6AVG - chains G and P of the 5 polymer chains in the assembly; structure by X-ray diffraction, 2.60 A resolution.

[Chain G]
Protein: HLA class I histocompatibility antigen, B-7 alpha chain
From: Homo sapiens
UniProtKB: P01889 (1B07_HUMAN); residues -23 to 338 here correspond to UniProt positions 1-362 (UniProt number = residue number + 24)
Amino-acid sequence (362 residues; row label = number of the first residue in the row; numbers below 1 keep their minus sign (Met-23 is residue -23)):
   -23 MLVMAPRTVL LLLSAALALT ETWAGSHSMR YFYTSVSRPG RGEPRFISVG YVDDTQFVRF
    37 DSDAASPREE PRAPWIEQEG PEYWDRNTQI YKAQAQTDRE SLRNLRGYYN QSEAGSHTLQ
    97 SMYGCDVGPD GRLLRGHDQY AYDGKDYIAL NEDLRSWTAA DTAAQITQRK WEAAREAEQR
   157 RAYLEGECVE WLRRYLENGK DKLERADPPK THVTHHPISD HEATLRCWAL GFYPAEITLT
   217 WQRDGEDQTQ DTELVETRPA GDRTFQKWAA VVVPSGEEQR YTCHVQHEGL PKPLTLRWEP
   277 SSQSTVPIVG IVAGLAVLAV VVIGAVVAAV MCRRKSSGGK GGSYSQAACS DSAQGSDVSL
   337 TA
Disordered / not traced: -23 to 0, 196-197, 275-338
Swiss-Prot annotation at these positions:
  - region: Val-21 to Leu-13 (VL9 epitope), Glu275 to Val285 (Connecting peptide)
  - motif: Ser77 to Gly83 (Bw6 motif)
  - binding site (a peptide antigen): Asn63, Tyr84, Thr143, Lys146, Glu152, Tyr159, Tyr171
  - glycosylation: Asn86 (N-linked (GlcNAc...) asparagine)
Disulfide bonds: Cys101-Cys164, Cys203-Cys259

[Chain P]
Protein: Ala-pro-arg-gly-pro-his-gly-gly-ala-ala-ser-gly-leu
Amino-acid sequence (13 residues; numbered 1 to 13; the number before each row is that of its first residue):
     1 APRGPHGGAA SGL

[Chain G / chain P interface]
Contacting residue pairs (40; chain G residue first):
  Tyr7(G) - Ala1(P)  hydrogen bond (side chain-backbone)
  Tyr7(G) - Pro2(P)
  Tyr9(G) - Pro2(P)
  Tyr59(G) - Ala1(P)
  Arg62(G) - Ala1(P)
  Arg62(G) - Pro2(P)  hydrogen bond (side chain-backbone)
  Arg62(G) - Gly4(P)
  Asn63(G) - Ala1(P)
  Asn63(G) - Pro2(P)
  Ile66(G) - Arg3(P)
  Ile66(G) - Gly4(P)
  Tyr67(G) - Pro2(P)
  Thr73(G) - Ala10(P)
  Thr73(G) - Gly12(P)
  Ser77(G) - Gly12(P)  hydrogen bond (side chain-backbone)
  Ser77(G) - Leu13(P)
  Asn80(G) - Leu13(P)
  Leu81(G) - Leu13(P)  hydrophobic
  Tyr84(G) - Leu13(P)  hydrogen bond (side chain-backbone)
  Tyr99(G) - Pro2(P)
  Tyr99(G) - Arg3(P)  hydrogen bond (side chain-backbone)
  Asp114(G) - Arg3(P)  salt bridge
  Tyr116(G) - Arg3(P)
  Tyr116(G) - Leu13(P)  hydrophobic
  Tyr123(G) - Leu13(P)  hydrophobic
  Thr143(G) - Leu13(P)  hydrogen bond (side chain-backbone)
  Lys146(G) - Ser11(P)
  Lys146(G) - Gly12(P)
  Lys146(G) - Leu13(P)
  Trp147(G) - Ser11(P)
  Trp147(G) - Leu13(P)  hydrophobic
  Glu152(G) - Ser11(P)
  Gln155(G) - His6(P)  hydrogen bond
  Arg156(G) - Arg3(P)
  Arg156(G) - Ser11(P)  hydrogen bond
  Tyr159(G) - Ala1(P)  hydrogen bond (side chain-backbone)
  Tyr159(G) - Arg3(P)
  Glu163(G) - His6(P)  salt bridge
  Trp167(G) - Ala1(P)
  Tyr171(G) - Ala1(P)  hydrogen bond (side chain-backbone)
Interface residues without a listed pair, chain G (30 interface residues in all): Met5, Glu45, Gln70, Ala158
Interface residues without a listed pair, chain P (10 interface residues in all): Pro5

[Summary]
30 residues of chain G and 10 residues of chain P are in contact; the contacts include 10 hydrogen bonds and 2
salt bridges. Polar pairs include Asp114(G)-Arg3(P), Glu163(G)-His6(P) and Tyr7(G)-Ala1(P). UniProt lists 7
peptide antigen-binding residues on chain G.
Chain G is HLA class I histocompatibility antigen, B-7 alpha chain (Homo sapiens) and chain P is
Ala-pro-arg-gly-pro-his-gly-gly-ala-ala-ser-gly-leu; the structure, Crystal structure of the KFJ37
TCR-NY-ESO-1-HLA-B*07:02 complex, was determined by X-ray diffraction, deposited together with 6AT5, 6AT6 and
6AVF.
